3DTS - chains L and M of the 3 polymer chains in the assembly; structure by X-ray diffraction, 3.10 A resolution.

== Chain L ==
Protein: Reaction center protein L chain
Organism: Rhodobacter sphaeroides
UniProt: P0C0Y8 (RCEL_RHOSH); residues 1-281 here correspond to UniProt positions 2-282 (UniProt number = residue number + 1)
Amino-acid sequence (281 residues; numbered 1 to 281; the number before each row is that of its first residue):
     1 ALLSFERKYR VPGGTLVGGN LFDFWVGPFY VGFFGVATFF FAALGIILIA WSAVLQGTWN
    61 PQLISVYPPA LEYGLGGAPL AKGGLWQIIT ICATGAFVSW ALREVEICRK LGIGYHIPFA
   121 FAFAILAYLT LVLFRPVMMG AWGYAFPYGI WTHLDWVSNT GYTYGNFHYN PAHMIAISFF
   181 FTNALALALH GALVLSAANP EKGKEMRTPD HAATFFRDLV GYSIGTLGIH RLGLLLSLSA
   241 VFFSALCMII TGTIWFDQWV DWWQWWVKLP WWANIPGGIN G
Differences from the reference sequence: engineered mutation Ala212 (Glu213 in P0C0Y8), Ala213 (Asp214 in P0C0Y8)
Bound ions: bacteriochlorophyll a Mg near His173 (its only coordinating residue here); Fe ion: His190, His230 (shared with His219(M), Glu234(M), His266(M) of chain M)
Ligand contacts:
  - bacteriochlorophyll a (BCL), molecule 1: Phe97, Phe121, Ala124, Ile125, Ala127, Tyr128, Leu131, Trp156, Val157, Ser158, Thr160, Gly161, Tyr162, Asn166, Phe167, His168, His173, Ala176, Ile177, Phe180, Phe181, Val241, Ser244, Ala245, Cys247, Met248
  - bacteriochlorophyll a (BCL), molecule 2: Tyr128, Leu131, Phe146, Ile150, His153, Leu154, Trp156, Val157
  - bacteriochlorophyll a (BCL), molecule 3: Val157, Tyr162, His168, Phe181
  - bacteriochlorophyll a (BCL), molecule 4: His168, Met174, Ile177, Ser178, Phe181, Thr182, Leu185
  - bacteriopheophytin a (BPH), molecule 1: Thr38, Phe41, Ala42, Gly45, Ile49, Ile89, Cys92, Ala93, Ala96, Phe97, Trp100, Glu104, Ile117, Ala120, Phe121, Phe123, Ala124, Tyr128, Phe146, Tyr148, Gly149, Ile150, His153, Phe180, Ser237, Leu238, Val241
  - bacteriopheophytin a (BPH), molecule 2: Phe181, Ala184, Leu185, Ala188, Leu189, Phe216, Leu219, Val220
  - ubiquinone-10 (U10), molecule 1: Phe29, Val31, Gly35, Phe39, Trp100, Arg103
  - ubiquinone-10 (U10), molecule 2: Pro171, Ile175, Ser178, Phe179, Thr182, Leu189, His190, Leu193, Val194, Ala213, Phe216, Val220, Tyr222, Ser223, Ile224, Gly225, Thr226, Ile229, Leu232, Leu236, Leu246

== Chain M ==
Protein: Reaction center protein M chain
Organism: Rhodobacter sphaeroides
UniProt: P0C0Y9 (RCEM_RHOSH); residues 1-307 here correspond to UniProt positions 2-308 (UniProt number = residue number + 1)
Amino-acid sequence (314 residues; row label = number of the first residue in the row):
     1 AEYQNIFSQV QVRGPADLGM TEDVNLANRS GVGPFSTLLG WFGNAQLGPI YLGSLGVLSL
    61 FSGLMWFFTI GIWFWYQAGW NPAVFLRDLF FFSLEPPAPE YGLSFAAPLK EGGLWLIASF
   121 FMFVAVWSWW GRTYLRAQAL GMGKHTAWAF LSAIWLWMVL GFIRPILMGS WSEAVPYGIF
   181 SHLDWTNNFS LVHGNLFYNP FHGLSIAFLY GSALLFAMHG ATILAVSRFG GELELEQIAD
   241 RGTAAERAAL FWRWTMGFNA TMEGIHRWAI WMAVLVTLTG GIGILLSGTV VDNWYVWGQN
   301 HGMAPLNHHH HHHH
Disordered / not traced: 303-314
Differences from the reference sequence: engineered mutation Leu233 (Arg234 in P0C0Y9); expression tag (308-314)
Curated features (UniProtKB/Swiss-Prot):
  - binding site ((7R,8Z)-bacteriochlorophyll b): His182, His202
  - binding site (Fe cation): His219, Glu234, His266
  - binding site (a ubiquinone): Trp252
Bound ions: bacteriochlorophyll a Mg site 1 near His182 (its only coordinating residue here); bacteriochlorophyll a Mg site 2 near His202 (its only coordinating residue here); Fe ion: His219, Glu234, His266 (shared with His190(L), His230(L) of chain L)
Ligand contacts:
  - bacteriochlorophyll a (BCL), molecule 1: Trp66, Phe67, Met122, Trp157, Leu160, Val175, Ile179, His182, Leu183, Trp185, Thr186
  - bacteriochlorophyll a (BCL), molecule 2: Trp66, Met122, Val126, Phe150, Ala153, Leu156, Trp157, Leu160, Trp185, Thr186, Asn187, Phe189, Ser190, Asn195, Leu196, Phe197, His202, Ser205, Ile206, Leu209, Tyr210, Val276, Thr277, Gly280, Gly281, Ile284
  - bacteriochlorophyll a (BCL), molecule 3: Thr186, Phe197, Leu209, Tyr210
  - bacteriochlorophyll a (BCL), molecule 4: Phe197, Gly203, Ile206, Ala207, Tyr210, Gly211, Leu214
  - bacteriopheophytin a (BPH), molecule 1: Ser59, Leu60, Gly63, Leu64, Phe67, Ala125, Val126, Trp129, Thr146, Ala149, Phe150, Ser152, Ala153, Ala273, Val274, Thr277
  - bacteriopheophytin a (BPH), molecule 2: Tyr210, Ala213, Leu214, Ala217, Met218, Trp252, Thr255, Met256
  - speroidenone (SPN): Trp66, Phe67, Phe68, Ile70, Gly71, Ile72, Phe74, Trp75, Phe85, Leu89, Phe105, Trp115, Leu116, Ser119, Phe120, Met122, Phe123, Trp157, Met158, Leu160, Gly161, Phe162, Trp171, Val175, Pro176, Tyr177, Gly178, Ile179, His182
  - ubiquinone-10 (U10): Leu214, Leu215, Met218, His219, Thr222, Ile223, Ala245, Ala248, Ala249, Trp252, Met256, Phe258, Asn259, Ala260, Thr261, Met262, Ile265, Trp268, Met272

== How chain L and chain M interact ==
Contacting residue pairs (198):
  Ala1(L) - Arg253(M)  hydrogen bond (backbone-side chain)
  Leu3(L) - Leu250(M)  hydrophobic
  Leu3(L) - Arg253(M)
  Phe5(L) - Arg241(M)
  Phe5(L) - Glu246(M)
  Glu6(L) - Leu250(M)
  Glu6(L) - Arg253(M)  salt bridge
  Glu6(L) - Trp254(M)  hydrogen bond
  Lys8(L) - Glu246(M)  salt bridge
  Tyr9(L) - Thr243(M)  hydrogen bond
  Tyr9(L) - Glu246(M)  hydrogen bond
  Tyr9(L) - Arg247(M)
  Tyr9(L) - Leu250(M)  hydrophobic
  Tyr9(L) - Trp254(M)
  Arg10(L) - Arg253(M)
  Arg10(L) - Trp254(M)
  Trp25(L) - Trp254(M)
  Pro28(L) - Arg253(M)
  Pro28(L) - Trp254(M)  hydrogen bond (backbone-backbone)
  Pro28(L) - Gly257(M)
  Phe29(L) - Trp254(M)
  Phe29(L) - Met256(M)
  Phe29(L) - Gly257(M)
  Tyr30(L) - Trp254(M)  hydrogen bond (backbone-backbone)
  Trp100(L) - Thr255(M)
  Arg103(L) - Trp254(M)  hydrogen bond (side chain-backbone)
  Arg103(L) - Thr255(M)  hydrogen bond (side chain-backbone)
  Glu104(L) - Phe251(M)
  Glu104(L) - Thr255(M)
  Ile107(L) - Phe251(M)  hydrophobic
  Ile107(L) - Trp254(M)  hydrophobic
  Ile107(L) - Thr255(M)
  Cys108(L) - Phe251(M)  hydrophobic
  Leu111(L) - Arg247(M)  hydrogen bond (backbone-side chain)
  Leu111(L) - Phe251(M)
  Leu111(L) - Trp254(M)  hydrophobic
  Gly112(L) - Arg228(M)  hydrogen bond (backbone-side chain)
  Ile113(L) - Ala225(M)
  Ile113(L) - Val226(M)  hydrophobic
  Ile113(L) - Arg228(M)
  Ile113(L) - Phe251(M)  hydrophobic
  Gly114(L) - Ala225(M)  hydrogen bond (backbone-backbone)
  Gly114(L) - Arg228(M)
  Tyr115(L) - Glu2(M)
  His116(L) - Gln4(M)  hydrogen bond (side chain-backbone)
  His116(L) - Ala221(M)
  His116(L) - Leu224(M)
  His116(L) - Ala225(M)  hydrogen bond (side chain-backbone)
  Ile117(L) - Ala221(M)
  Ile117(L) - Thr222(M)
  Ile117(L) - Phe251(M)  hydrophobic
  Ile117(L) - Trp252(M)  hydrophobic
  Trp151(L) - Phe197(M)
  Trp151(L) - Tyr198(M)  hydrophobic
  Leu154(L) - Phe197(M)
  Asp155(L) - Tyr198(M)
  Val157(L) - Phe197(M)  hydrophobic
  Ser158(L) - Asn195(M)
  Ser158(L) - Phe197(M)
  Tyr162(L) - Asn187(M)  hydrogen bond
  Tyr162(L) - Leu191(M)
  Asn166(L) - Leu183(M)
  Asn166(L) - Asp184(M)
  Asn166(L) - Asn187(M)
  His168(L) - Leu183(M)  hydrogen bond (side chain-backbone)
  His168(L) - Thr186(M)
  Tyr169(L) - Phe180(M)  hydrophobic
  Tyr169(L) - Asp184(M)  hydrogen bond
  Met174(L) - Phe180(M)  hydrophobic
  Met174(L) - Leu183(M)  hydrophobic
  Phe180(L) - Leu209(M)
  Phe180(L) - Ala213(M)  hydrophobic
  Asn183(L) - Ser212(M)  hydrogen bond (side chain-backbone)
  Asn183(L) - Ala213(M)
  Asn183(L) - Phe216(M)
  Ala184(L) - Ala273(M)
  Ala186(L) - Phe216(M)
  Leu187(L) - Ser212(M)
  Leu187(L) - Phe216(M)
  Leu187(L) - Ala269(M)
  Ala188(L) - Ala273(M)
  Leu189(L) - Thr146(M)
  His190(L) - His219(M)
  His190(L) - Glu234(M)  salt bridge
  His190(L) - His266(M)  hydrogen bond
  Gly191(L) - His266(M)
  Ala192(L) - His145(M)
  Ala192(L) - Thr146(M)
  Ala192(L) - Ile270(M)  hydrophobic
  Val194(L) - Glu234(M)
  Val194(L) - Leu235(M)
  Leu195(L) - His145(M)
  Leu195(L) - Glu263(M)
  Leu195(L) - His266(M)
  Leu195(L) - Arg267(M)
  Ser196(L) - Met142(M)
  Ser196(L) - Gly143(M)  hydrogen bond (backbone-backbone)
  Ser196(L) - His145(M)
  Ala197(L) - Met142(M)  hydrophobic
  Ala197(L) - Leu235(M)  hydrophobic
  Ala198(L) - Leu235(M)  hydrophobic
  Asn199(L) - Gly143(M)
  Asn199(L) - Glu263(M)  hydrogen bond
  Asn199(L) - Arg267(M)
  Pro200(L) - Gly141(M)
  Pro200(L) - Gly143(M)
  Glu201(L) - Gln138(M)
  Glu201(L) - Gly141(M)
  Glu201(L) - Met142(M)
  Glu201(L) - Lys144(M)  salt bridge
  Met206(L) - Leu235(M)
  Met206(L) - Ala239(M)  hydrophobic
  Arg207(L) - Glu22(M)  salt bridge
  Arg207(L) - Leu140(M)  hydrogen bond (side chain-backbone)
  Arg207(L) - Gly141(M)  hydrogen bond (side chain-backbone)
  Arg207(L) - Met142(M)
  Pro209(L) - Leu235(M)
  Pro209(L) - Glu236(M)
  Asp210(L) - Met20(M)
  His211(L) - Met20(M)
  His211(L) - Glu22(M)  salt bridge
  His211(L) - Leu140(M)
  His211(L) - Met142(M)
  Ala212(L) - Met142(M)  hydrophobic
  Thr214(L) - Gly19(M)
  Thr214(L) - Met20(M)  hydrogen bond (side chain-backbone)
  Phe215(L) - Thr133(M)
  Phe215(L) - Arg136(M)
  Phe215(L) - Ala137(M)  hydrophobic
  Phe215(L) - Leu140(M)
  Phe215(L) - Met142(M)  hydrophobic
  Arg217(L) - Asn44(M)
  Arg217(L) - Gln46(M)
  Arg217(L) - Gly48(M)
  Arg217(L) - Pro49(M)
  Arg217(L) - Ile50(M)
  Asp218(L) - Arg29(M)  salt bridge
  Asp218(L) - Tyr51(M)
  Asp218(L) - Arg132(M)  hydrogen bond (backbone-side chain)
  Asp218(L) - Arg136(M)
  Leu219(L) - Trp129(M)
  Leu219(L) - Arg132(M)  hydrogen bond (backbone-side chain)
  Leu219(L) - Thr133(M)
  Gly221(L) - Gly48(M)  hydrogen bond (backbone-backbone)
  Gly221(L) - Ile50(M)
  Tyr222(L) - Asn44(M)  hydrogen bond (side chain-backbone)
  Tyr222(L) - Gln46(M)
  Tyr222(L) - Leu47(M)  hydrophobic
  Ser223(L) - Asn44(M)
  Ile224(L) - Gly43(M)
  Ile224(L) - Asn44(M)  hydrogen bond (backbone-backbone)
  Thr226(L) - Glu232(M)  hydrogen bond (side chain-backbone)
  Leu227(L) - Asn5(M)
  Leu227(L) - Leu224(M)  hydrophobic
  Leu227(L) - Glu232(M)
  Gly228(L) - Phe42(M)
  Ile229(L) - Phe216(M)
  His230(L) - His219(M)
  His230(L) - Gly220(M)
  His230(L) - Ile223(M)
  His230(L) - Glu234(M)  salt bridge
  Arg231(L) - Asn5(M)  hydrogen bond (side chain-backbone)
  Arg231(L) - Ile6(M)  hydrogen bond (side chain-backbone)
  Arg231(L) - Phe7(M)
  Arg231(L) - Ser8(M)  hydrogen bond
  Arg231(L) - Trp41(M)  hydrogen bond (side chain-backbone)
  Arg231(L) - Phe42(M)  hydrogen bond (side chain-backbone)
  Leu232(L) - Phe42(M)
  Gly233(L) - Phe216(M)
  Leu234(L) - Phe216(M)
  Leu234(L) - Ala217(M)
  Leu234(L) - Ala221(M)  hydrophobic
  Leu234(L) - Leu224(M)  hydrophobic
  Leu235(L) - Phe42(M)  hydrophobic
  Ser237(L) - Ala213(M)  hydrogen bond (side chain-backbone)
  Ser237(L) - Phe216(M)
  Ser237(L) - Ala217(M)  hydrogen bond (side chain-backbone)
  Trp263(L) - Phe180(M)  hydrophobic
  Trp266(L) - Leu86(M)  hydrogen bond (side chain-backbone)
  Trp266(L) - Arg87(M)  hydrogen bond (side chain-backbone)
  Val267(L) - Arg87(M)
  Trp272(L) - Ala83(M)
  Trp272(L) - Leu86(M)  hydrophobic
  Trp272(L) - Arg87(M)  hydrogen bond (backbone-side chain)
  Ile275(L) - Asn81(M)
  Ile275(L) - Ala83(M)  hydrophobic
  Ile275(L) - Val84(M)  hydrophobic
  Ile275(L) - Arg87(M)  hydrogen bond (backbone-side chain)
  Gly277(L) - Arg87(M)  hydrogen bond (backbone-side chain)
  Gly278(L) - Gln77(M)
  Gly278(L) - Val84(M)
  Gly278(L) - Asp88(M)
  Ile279(L) - Asp88(M)  hydrogen bond (backbone-side chain)
  Ile279(L) - Phe91(M)  hydrophobic
  Ile279(L) - Phe92(M)  hydrophobic
  Asn280(L) - Arg87(M)  hydrogen bond (backbone-side chain)
  Asn280(L) - Asp88(M)  hydrogen bond (backbone-side chain)
  Asn280(L) - Phe91(M)
Also at the interface, not in a pair above, chain L (98 interface residues in all): Leu2, Lys110, Ala120, Phe181, Leu193, Lys204, Val220, Gly225, Ala273, Asn274, Pro276, Gly281
Also at the interface, not in a pair above, chain M (100 interface residues in all): Tyr3, Asp17, Val24, Leu39, Phe90, Tyr210, Leu215, Met218, Phe229, Leu233, Ile238, Asn259

== Overview ==
The interface between chain L and chain M involves 98 residues on one side and 100 on the other, with 44
hydrogen bonds and 8 salt bridges. Polar pairs include Glu6(L)-Arg253(M), Lys8(L)-Glu246(M) and
His190(L)-Glu234(M).
Here chain L is Reaction center protein L chain and chain M is Reaction center protein M chain, both from
Rhodobacter sphaeroides. Entry 3DTS (E(L212)A, D(L213)A, R(M233)L triple mutant structure of photosynthetic
reaction center from Rhodobacter sphaeroides) was determined by X-ray diffraction.
